Entry 5D82 (X-ray diffraction, 1.37 A resolution); this record covers chains A and B.

# Chain A (and B)
Name: Delta(5)-3-ketosteroid isomerase
Organism: Pseudomonas putida
Notes: EC 5.3.3.1; chain B of this document is another copy of the same molecule, construct and numbering; everything in this record applies to it too
UniProtKB: P07445 (SDIS_PSEPU); residue numbers follow UniProt; this construct covers 1-131
Amino-acid sequence (135 residues; each row starts with the number of its first residue):
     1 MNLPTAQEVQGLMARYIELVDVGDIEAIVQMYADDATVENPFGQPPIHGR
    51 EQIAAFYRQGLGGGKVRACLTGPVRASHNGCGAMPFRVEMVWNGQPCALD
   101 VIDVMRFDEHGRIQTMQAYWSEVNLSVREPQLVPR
Not modelled in the structure: 1, 128-135
Sequence notes: engineered mutation Asn40 (Asp in P07445); expression tag (132-135)
Modified / non-standard residues: Tyr16 (3-chloro-L-tyrosine; 3CT)
Curated features (UniProtKB/Swiss-Prot):
  - binding site (substrate): Asp103
From the paper describing this entry:
  - contacts within the chain: Tyr32-Tyr57
  - self-association interface (contacts with another copy of this molecule): Tyr119 (proposed by the authors, not directly observed)

# Interface between chain A and chain B
Residue-residue contacts - 55 pairs, chain A then chain B:
  Ala6(A) - Ser121(B)
  Gln7(A) - Val123(B)
  Gln10(A) - Val123(B)
  Phe42(A) - Ser77(B)
  Phe42(A) - Asn79(B)
  Phe42(A) - Cys81(B)  hydrophobic
  Phe42(A) - Arg106(B)
  Gly43(A) - Asn79(B)
  Thr71(A) - Arg75(B)
  Pro73(A) - Asp100(B)
  Val74(A) - Asn124(B)  hydrogen bond (backbone-side chain)
  Arg75(A) - Thr71(B)
  Arg75(A) - Pro85(B)
  Arg75(A) - Phe86(B)  hydrogen bond (side chain-backbone)
  Arg75(A) - Asp100(B)
  Arg75(A) - Val101(B)  hydrogen bond (side chain-backbone)
  Arg75(A) - Ile102(B)
  Arg75(A) - Tyr119(B)
  Arg75(A) - Asn124(B)
  Ala76(A) - Trp120(B)
  Ala76(A) - Ser121(B)  hydrogen bond (backbone-side chain)
  Ala76(A) - Asn124(B)
  Ser77(A) - Phe42(B)
  His78(A) - Ser121(B)
  His78(A) - Glu122(B)  salt bridge
  Asn79(A) - Phe42(B)
  Asn79(A) - Gly43(B)
  Cys81(A) - Phe42(B)  hydrophobic
  Ala83(A) - Ile102(B)
  Ala83(A) - Tyr119(B)  hydrophobic
  Met84(A) - Ile102(B)
  Pro85(A) - Arg75(B)
  Pro85(A) - Ile102(B)
  Phe86(A) - Arg75(B)  hydrogen bond (backbone-side chain)
  Asp100(A) - Pro73(B)
  Asp100(A) - Arg75(B)
  Val101(A) - Arg75(B)  hydrogen bond (backbone-side chain)
  Ile102(A) - Arg75(B)
  Ile102(A) - Ala83(B)
  Ile102(A) - Met84(B)
  Ile102(A) - Pro85(B)
  Val104(A) - Val104(B)  hydrophobic
  Val104(A) - Tyr119(B)
  Tyr119(A) - Arg75(B)
  Tyr119(A) - Ala83(B)  hydrophobic
  Tyr119(A) - Val104(B)
  Trp120(A) - Ala76(B)
  Ser121(A) - Ala6(B)
  Ser121(A) - Ala76(B)  hydrogen bond (side chain-backbone)
  Ser121(A) - His78(B)
  Glu122(A) - His78(B)  salt bridge
  Val123(A) - Gln10(B)
  Asn124(A) - Val74(B)  hydrogen bond (side chain-backbone)
  Asn124(A) - Arg75(B)
  Asn124(A) - Ala76(B)
Also at the interface, not in a pair above, chain A (29 interface residues in all): Gly82
Also at the interface, not in a pair above, chain B (30 interface residues in all): Gln7, Gly82

# Overview
29 residues of chain A face 30 of chain B across their interface; the contacts include 8 hydrogen bonds and 2
salt bridges. Polar contacts include His78(A)-Glu122(B), Val74(A)-Asn124(B) and Arg75(A)-Phe86(B). From
UniProt: substrate-binding residue Asp103(A) on chain A. From the paper: a self-association interface
involving Tyr119(A); contacts within the chain involving Tyr32(A) and Tyr57(A).
Chain A and chain B are both Delta(5)-3-ketosteroid isomerase (Pseudomonas putida); the structure, Crystal
Structure of Ketosteroid Isomerase from Pseudomonas putida (pKSI); D40N, Y16(Cl-Y), was determined by X-ray
diffraction, deposited together with 5D81 and 5D83.
